PDB entry 3EGS | X-ray diffraction, 3.60 A resolution | chains A and B of the 3 polymer chains in the assembly

[Chain A]
Name: 2F5 Fab' light chain
From: Homo sapiens
Notes: antibody fragment or engineered binder
Chain sequence (214 residues; each row starts with the number of its first residue):
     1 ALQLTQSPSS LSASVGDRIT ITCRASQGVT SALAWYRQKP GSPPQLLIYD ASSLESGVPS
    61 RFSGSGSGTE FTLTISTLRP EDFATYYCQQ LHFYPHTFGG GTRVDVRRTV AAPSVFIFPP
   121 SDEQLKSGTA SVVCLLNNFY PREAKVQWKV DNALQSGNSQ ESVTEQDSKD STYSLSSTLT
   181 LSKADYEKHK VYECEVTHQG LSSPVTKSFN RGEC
Disordered / not traced: 214
Disulfides: Cys-23/Cys-88, Cys-134/Cys-194

[Chain B]
Name: 2F5 Fab' heavy chain
From: Homo sapiens
Notes: antibody fragment or engineered binder
Chain sequence (235 residues; numbered 1 to 236; 1 number in that range is skipped by the numbering (no residue carries it; nothing is unmodelled there); the number before each row is that of its first residue):
     1 RITLKESGPP LVKPTQTLTL TCSFSGFSLS DFGVGVGWIR QPPGKALEWL AIIYSDDDKR
    61 YSPSLNTRLT ITKDTSKNQV VLVMTRVSPV DTATYFCAHR RGPT
   106 TLFGVPIARG PVNAMDVWGQ GITVTISSTS TKGPSVFPLA PSSKSTAGGT AALGCLVKDY
   166 FPEPVTVSWN SGALTSGVHT FPAVLQSSGL YSLSSVVTVP SSSLGTQTYT CNVNHKPSNT
   226 KVDKRVEPKS C
Disordered / not traced: 106-114, 147-153, 234-236
Disulfides: Cys-22/Cys-97, Cys-160/Cys-216

[How chain A and chain B interact]
Residue-residue contacts (74):
  Ala-32(A) / Asn-118(B)
  Ala-34(A) / Asn-118(B)
  Ala-34(A) / Ala-119(B)  hydrophobic
  Tyr-36(A) / Ala-119(B)
  Tyr-36(A) / Met-120(B)  hydrogen bond (side chain-backbone)
  Tyr-36(A) / Trp-123(B)
  Gln-38(A) / Gln-41(B)  hydrogen bond
  Gln-38(A) / Phe-96(B)
  Pro-43(A) / Phe-96(B)  hydrophobic
  Pro-43(A) / Gly-124(B)
  Pro-43(A) / Gln-125(B)
  Pro-44(A) / Leu-47(B)  hydrophobic
  Pro-44(A) / Trp-123(B)
  Leu-46(A) / Ala-119(B)  hydrophobic
  Leu-46(A) / Met-120(B)
  Leu-46(A) / Asp-121(B)
  Tyr-49(A) / Arg-101(B)
  Tyr-49(A) / Pro-116(B)  hydrophobic
  Tyr-49(A) / Asn-118(B)
  Tyr-49(A) / Ala-119(B)  hydrophobic
  Asp-50(A) / Gly-115(B)
  Asp-50(A) / Asn-118(B)  hydrogen bond
  Glu-55(A) / Arg-101(B)  salt bridge
  Tyr-87(A) / Gln-41(B)  hydrogen bond
  Tyr-87(A) / Lys-45(B)  hydrogen bond (side chain-backbone)
  Tyr-87(A) / Ala-46(B)
  Tyr-87(A) / Leu-47(B)  hydrophobic
  Gln-89(A) / Trp-49(B)
  Gln-89(A) / Met-120(B)
  Leu-91(A) / Arg-100(B)
  Leu-91(A) / Asn-118(B)
  Leu-91(A) / Ala-119(B)
  Leu-91(A) / Met-120(B)  hydrophobic
  Tyr-94(A) / Tyr-54(B)  hydrogen bond
  Tyr-94(A) / Arg-60(B)
  Pro-95(A) / Trp-49(B)  hydrophobic
  Pro-95(A) / Pro-63(B)
  His-96(A) / Trp-49(B)
  His-96(A) / Arg-100(B)
  Phe-98(A) / Ile-39(B)  hydrophobic
  Phe-98(A) / Leu-47(B)  hydrophobic
  Phe-98(A) / Trp-49(B)
  Phe-98(A) / Trp-123(B)  hydrophobic
  Gly-100(A) / Ala-46(B)
  Phe-116(A) / Ala-157(B)  hydrophobic
  Phe-118(A) / Leu-144(B)
  Phe-118(A) / Ala-145(B)
  Phe-118(A) / Ala-157(B)
  Ser-121(A) / Phe-142(B)
  Ser-121(A) / Pro-143(B)
  Glu-123(A) / Phe-142(B)
  Glu-123(A) / Lys-229(B)  salt bridge
  Gln-124(A) / Phe-142(B)
  Gln-124(A) / Lys-163(B)
  Ser-131(A) / Leu-161(B)
  Ser-131(A) / Lys-163(B)
  Val-133(A) / Leu-144(B)  hydrophobic
  Leu-135(A) / Ala-157(B)  hydrophobic
  Leu-135(A) / Phe-186(B)  hydrophobic
  Leu-135(A) / Val-201(B)  hydrophobic
  Asn-137(A) / His-184(B)  hydrogen bond
  Asn-138(A) / His-184(B)  hydrogen bond
  Gln-160(A) / Val-189(B)
  Gln-160(A) / Leu-190(B)  hydrogen bond (side chain-backbone)
  Gln-160(A) / Gln-191(B)
  Ser-162(A) / Phe-186(B)
  Ser-162(A) / Pro-187(B)  hydrogen bond (side chain-backbone)
  Val-163(A) / Pro-187(B)
  Thr-164(A) / Phe-186(B)
  Ser-174(A) / His-184(B)  hydrogen bond
  Ser-174(A) / Phe-186(B)
  Leu-175(A) / Phe-186(B)
  Ser-176(A) / Phe-186(B)
  Ser-176(A) / Ser-199(B)  hydrogen bond
Interface residues without a listed pair, chain A (41 interface residues in all): Ser-31, Leu-33, Gly-99, Pro-119, Thr-129, Glu-161
Interface residues without a listed pair, chain B (49 interface residues in all): Arg-1, Glu-48, Ile-52, Ser-62, Val-117, Val-141, Pro-146, Thr-155, Ala-156, Leu-158, Thr-185, Thr-203

[In short]
41 residues of chain A and 49 residues of chain B are in contact, with 12 hydrogen bonds and 2 salt bridges.
Polar contacts include Glu-55(A)/Arg-101(B), Glu-123(A)/Lys-229(B) and Tyr-36(A)/Met-120(B).
Here chain A is 2F5 Fab' light chain and chain B is 2F5 Fab' heavy chain, both from Homo sapiens. Entry 3EGS
(Crystal structure of the HIV-1 broadly neutralizing antibody 2F5 in complex with the gp41 scrambledFP-MPER
scrHyb3K ...) was determined by X-ray diffraction, deposited together with 3DRT.
